Entry 5YBE (X-ray diffraction, 2.11 A resolution); this record covers chains A and B.

# Chain A
Name: Kank1 protein
Source organism: Mus musculus
UniProtKB: Q6AXG6 (Q6AXG6_MOUSE); residues 1081-1360 here correspond to UniProt positions 923-1202 (UniProt number = residue number - 158)
Chain sequence (286 residues; numbered 1075 to 1360; the number before each row is that of its first residue):
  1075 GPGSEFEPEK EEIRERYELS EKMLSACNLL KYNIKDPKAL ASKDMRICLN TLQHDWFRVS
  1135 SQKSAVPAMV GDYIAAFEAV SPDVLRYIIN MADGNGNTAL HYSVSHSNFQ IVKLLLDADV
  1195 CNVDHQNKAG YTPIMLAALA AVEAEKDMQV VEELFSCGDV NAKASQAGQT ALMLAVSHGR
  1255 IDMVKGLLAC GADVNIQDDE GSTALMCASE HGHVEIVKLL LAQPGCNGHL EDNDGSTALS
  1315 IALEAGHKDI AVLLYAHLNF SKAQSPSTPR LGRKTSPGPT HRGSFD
Unresolved in the structure: 1075-1080, 1335-1360
Sequence notes: expression tag (1075-1080)
Reported in the primary citation:
  - contacts within the chain: Ser1135-His1180 (backbone contact), Gln1136-Asn1182 (hydrogen bond), Ala1214-Arg1254 (hydrogen bond)
  - disease-associated variants - Y1176C, R1254W: decreased binding to KIF21A (chain B)

# Chain B
Name: KIF21A
Chain sequence (19 residues; each row starts with the number of its first residue):
  1138 PKNKARRRTT TQMELLYAD
Reported in the primary citation:
  - contacts within the chain: Asn1140-Arg1144 (hydrogen bond)
  - disease-associated variants - R1143P, R1143Q: abolished binding to Kank1 protein (chain A)

# How chain A and chain B interact
Residue-residue contacts - 48 pairs, chain A then chain B:
  Asn1169(A) - Tyr1154(B)
  Asn1169(A) - Asp1156(B)
  Asn1171(A) - Leu1153(B)  hydrogen bond (side chain-backbone)
  Asn1171(A) - Tyr1154(B)
  Tyr1176(A) - Leu1153(B)  hydrophobic
  Tyr1176(A) - Tyr1154(B)
  Ser1179(A) - Gln1149(B)
  Ser1179(A) - Leu1153(B)
  Asn1201(A) - Leu1152(B)  hydrogen bond (side chain-backbone)
  Asn1201(A) - Leu1153(B)
  Lys1202(A) - Asp1156(B)
  Ala1203(A) - Glu1151(B)
  Ala1203(A) - Leu1152(B)
  Ala1203(A) - Ala1155(B)  hydrophobic
  Tyr1205(A) - Glu1151(B)
  Tyr1205(A) - Leu1152(B)
  Met1209(A) - Leu1152(B)
  Leu1210(A) - Leu1152(B)  hydrophobic
  Leu1210(A) - Leu1153(B)  hydrophobic
  Leu1213(A) - Thr1147(B)
  Leu1213(A) - Gln1149(B)
  Leu1213(A) - Leu1152(B)  hydrophobic
  Ala1214(A) - Gln1149(B)
  Ala1241(A) - Ala1142(B)  hydrophobic
  Gln1243(A) - Ala1142(B)
  Leu1248(A) - Thr1147(B)
  Leu1248(A) - Leu1152(B)  hydrophobic
  Ser1251(A) - Arg1143(B)
  Ser1251(A) - Arg1145(B)
  Ser1251(A) - Thr1146(B)
  His1252(A) - Thr1146(B)
  His1252(A) - Thr1147(B)  hydrogen bond (side chain-backbone)
  Asp1272(A) - Ala1142(B)
  Glu1274(A) - Asn1140(B)
  Glu1274(A) - Lys1141(B)
  Glu1274(A) - Ala1142(B)  hydrogen bond (side chain-backbone)
  Ser1276(A) - Arg1143(B)  hydrogen bond
  Cys1281(A) - Arg1143(B)
  Glu1284(A) - Arg1143(B)  salt bridge
  Glu1284(A) - Arg1144(B)  salt bridge
  His1285(A) - Arg1143(B)
  His1285(A) - Arg1144(B)
  His1285(A) - Arg1145(B)  hydrogen bond (side chain-backbone)
  His1285(A) - Thr1146(B)  hydrogen bond
  Asp1306(A) - Lys1141(B)  salt bridge
  Asp1306(A) - Arg1143(B)  salt bridge
  Asp1308(A) - Lys1141(B)  salt bridge
  Ile1315(A) - Arg1143(B)
Interface residues without a listed pair, chain A (29 interface residues in all): His1175, Met1280, Ser1310
Interface residues without a listed pair, chain B (17 interface residues in all): Thr1148, Met1150
The authors on this interface:
  - residue pairs: Ser1179(A)-Gln1149(B) (backbone contact), Ser1276(A)-Arg1143(B) (hydrogen bond), Glu1284(A)-Arg1143(B) (salt bridge), Glu1284(A)-Arg1144(B), His1285(A)-Thr1146(B) (hydrogen bond), Asp1306(A)-Arg1143(B) (salt bridge), Asp1308(A)-Lys1141(B)
  - interface residues, chain A: Tyr1176(A), Met1209(A), Leu1210(A), Leu1213(A), Leu1248(A)
  - hot spots on chain A (mutagenesis) - Y1176D, L1248D: abolished binding to KIF21A (chain B)
  - interface residues, chain B: Thr1147(B), Leu1152(B), Leu1153(B), Tyr1154(B)
  - hot spots on chain B (mutagenesis) - L1152D, L1153A: abolished binding to Kank1 protein (chain A)

# Summary
The interface between chain A and chain B involves 29 residues on one side and 17 on the other, with 7
hydrogen bonds and 5 salt bridges. Polar pairs include Glu1284(A)-Arg1143(B), Glu1284(A)-Arg1144(B) and
Asp1306(A)-Lys1141(B). The authors report a backbone contact between Ser1179(A) and Gln1149(B); hydrogen bonds
between Ser1276(A) and Arg1143(B) and His1285(A) and Thr1146(B); salt bridges between Glu1284(A) and
Arg1143(B) and Asp1306(A) and Arg1143(B). From the paper: R1143P, R1143Q and L1152D of chain B, among others,
abolish binding to Kank1 protein (chain A); interface residues Tyr1176(A), Met1209(A) and Thr1147(B) among
others; 8 substitutions were tested in all.
Here chain A is Kank1 protein (Mus musculus) and chain B is KIF21A. Entry 5YBE (Structure of KANK1/KIF21A
complex) was determined by X-ray diffraction.
